Entry 6V8X (electron microscopy, 3.00 A resolution); this record covers chains A and C of the 12 polymer chains in the assembly.

# Chain A
Protein: Envelope glycoprotein gp120
Organism: Human immunodeficiency virus 1
Reference sequence: Q2N0S6 (Q2N0S6_9HIV1); the construct lacks a stretch of the UniProt sequence and is renumbered around it, so the offset changes along the chain: 33-136 = UniProt 32-135; 148-151 = UniProt 136-139; 152-184 = UniProt 143-175; 187-309 = UniProt 186-308; 3 more segments
Amino-acid sequence (471 residues; each row starts with the number of its first residue; note: 27 numbers in that range are skipped by the numbering (no residue carries them; nothing is unmodelled there); a row labelled like 151A-151C holds insertion residues (151A, then the next letters in order)):
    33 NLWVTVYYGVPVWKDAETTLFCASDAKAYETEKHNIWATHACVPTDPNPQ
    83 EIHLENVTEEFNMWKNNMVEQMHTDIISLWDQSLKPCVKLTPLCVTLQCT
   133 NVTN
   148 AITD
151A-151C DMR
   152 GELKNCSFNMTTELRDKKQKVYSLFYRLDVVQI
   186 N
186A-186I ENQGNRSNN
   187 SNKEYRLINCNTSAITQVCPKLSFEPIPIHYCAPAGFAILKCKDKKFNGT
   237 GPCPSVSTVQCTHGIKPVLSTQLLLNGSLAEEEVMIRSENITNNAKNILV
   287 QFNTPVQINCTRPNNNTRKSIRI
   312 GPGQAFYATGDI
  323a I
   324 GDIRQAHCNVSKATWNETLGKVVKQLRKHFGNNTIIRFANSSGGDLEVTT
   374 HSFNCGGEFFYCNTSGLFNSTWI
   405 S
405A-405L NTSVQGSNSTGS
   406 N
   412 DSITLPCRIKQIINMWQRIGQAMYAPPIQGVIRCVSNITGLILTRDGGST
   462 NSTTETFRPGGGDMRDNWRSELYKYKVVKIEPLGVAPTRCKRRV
Not modelled in the structure: 58-65, 151A-151C, 186A-186I, 405A-405L
Construct notes: conflict Ile68 (Val67 in Q2N0S6), Ala148 (Asn136 in Q2N0S6), Val204 (Ala203 in Q2N0S6), Leu208 (Val207 in Q2N0S6), Leu255 (Val254 in Q2N0S6), Asn332 (Thr330 in Q2N0S6), Cys501 (Ala498 in Q2N0S6)
Disulfides: Cys54-Cys74, Cys119-Cys205, Cys126-Cys196, Cys131-Cys157, Cys218-Cys247, Cys228-Cys239, Cys296-Cys331, Cys378-Cys445, Cys385-Cys418
Covalent attachments: N-acetylglucosamine (NAG) linked to Asn88, Asn133, Asn156, Asn160, Asn197, Asn262, Asn295, Asn301, Asn332, Asn339, Asn355, Asn363, Asn386, Asn392, Asn448; glycan linked to Asn276
What the authors report for this chain:
  - conformationally variable residues (side-chain flip): His66, His72

# Chain C
Protein: VRC01 Fab Heavy Chain
Organism: Homo sapiens
Reference sequence: Q6N095 (Q6N095_HUMAN); residues 115-216 here correspond to UniProt positions 147-248 (UniProt number = residue number + 32)
Amino-acid sequence (224 residues; row label = number of the first residue in the row; a row labelled like 82A-82C holds insertion residues (82A, then the next letters in order)):
     1 QVQLVQSGGQMKKPGESMRISCRASGYEFIDCTLNWIRLAPGKRPEWMGW
    51 LK
   52A P
    53 RGGAVNYARPLQGRVTMTRDVYSDTAFLEL
82A-82C RSL
    83 TVDDTAVYFCTRGKNCDY
100A-100D NWDF
   101 EHWGRGTPVIVSSPSTKGPSVFPLAPSSKSTSGGTAALGCLVKDYFPEPV
   151 TVSWNSGALTSGVHTFPAVLQSSGLYSLSSVVTVPSSSLGTQTYICNVNH
   201 KPSNTKVDKKAEPKSC
Construct notes: conflict Ala211 (Val243 in Q6N095)
Disulfides: Cys22-Cys92, Cys32-Cys98, Cys140-Cys196

# How chain A and chain C interact
Residue-residue contacts - 23 pairs, chain A then chain C:
  Thr198(A) - Tyr74(C)
  Asn279(A) - Trp100B(C)
  Asn280(A) - Trp50(C)
  Asn280(A) - Trp100B(C)
  Ala281(A) - Trp50(C)  hydrophobic
  Ala281(A) - Asn100A(C)
  Ala281(A) - Trp100B(C)
  Ser365(A) - Val57(C)
  Gly366(A) - Gly55(C)
  Gly366(A) - Val57(C)
  Gly367(A) - Gly55(C)
  Asp368(A) - Gly54(C)  hydrogen bond (backbone-backbone)
  Val371(A) - Gly54(C)
  Trp427(A) - Arg53(C)
  Gln428(A) - Arg53(C)
  Ile430(A) - Tyr74(C)  hydrophobic
  Arg456(A) - Asn58(C)  hydrogen bond (backbone-side chain)
  Asp457(A) - Asn58(C)
  Asp457(A) - Gln64(C)
  Gly458(A) - Arg61(C)  hydrogen bond (backbone-side chain)
  Gly459(A) - Arg61(C)
  Ser460(A) - Arg61(C)  hydrogen bond (backbone-side chain)
  Thr465(A) - Arg61(C)  hydrogen bond (backbone-side chain)
Also at the interface, not in a pair above, chain A (22 interface residues in all): Lys282, Gly431, Thr455, Arg469
Also at the interface, not in a pair above, chain C (19 interface residues in all): Ile30, Lys52, Ala56, Tyr59, Ala60, Pro62, Val73, Asp99

# Summary
Chain A and chain C form an interface of 22 and 19 residues respectively; the contacts include 5 hydrogen
bonds. Polar contacts include Arg456(A)-Asn58(C), Gly458(A)-Arg61(C) and Ser460(A)-Arg61(C).
N-acetylglucosamine is covalently linked to Asn88(A), Asn133(A), Asn156(A), Asn160(A), Asn197(A) and Asn262(A)
and 9 more. From the paper: conformational variability at His66(A) and His72(A).
Chain A is Envelope glycoprotein gp120 (Human immunodeficiency virus 1) and chain C is VRC01 Fab Heavy Chain
(Homo sapiens); the structure, VRC01 Bound BG505 F14 HIV-1 SOSIP Envelope Trimer Structure, was determined by
electron microscopy (same publication as 6V8Z).
